Entry 1QW8 (X-ray diffraction, 1.80 A resolution); this record covers chains A and B.

Chain A (and B):
Protein: Alpha-L-arabinofuranosidase
From: Geobacillus stearothermophilus
Notes: EC 3.2.1.55; chain B of this document is another copy of the same molecule, construct and numbering; everything in this record applies to it too
UniProtKB: Q9XBQ3 (ABFA_BACST); residues 1-502 here correspond to UniProt positions 0-501 (UniProt number = residue number - 1)
Sequence (502 residues; numbered 1 to 502; the number before each row is that of its first residue):
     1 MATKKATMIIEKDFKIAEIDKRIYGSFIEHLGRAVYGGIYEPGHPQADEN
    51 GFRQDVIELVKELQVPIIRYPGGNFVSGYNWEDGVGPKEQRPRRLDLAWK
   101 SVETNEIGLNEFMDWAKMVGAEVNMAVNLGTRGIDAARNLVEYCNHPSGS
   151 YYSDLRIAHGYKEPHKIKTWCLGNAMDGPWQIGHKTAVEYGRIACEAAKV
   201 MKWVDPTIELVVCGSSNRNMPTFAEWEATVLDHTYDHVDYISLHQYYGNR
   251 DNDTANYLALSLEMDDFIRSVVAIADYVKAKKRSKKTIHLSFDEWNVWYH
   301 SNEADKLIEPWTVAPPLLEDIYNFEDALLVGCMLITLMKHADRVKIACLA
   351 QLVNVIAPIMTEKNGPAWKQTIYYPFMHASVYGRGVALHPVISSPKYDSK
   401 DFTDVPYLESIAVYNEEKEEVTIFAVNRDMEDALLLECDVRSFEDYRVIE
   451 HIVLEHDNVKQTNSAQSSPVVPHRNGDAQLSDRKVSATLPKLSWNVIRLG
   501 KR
Unresolved in the structure: 1-4, 502
Differences from the reference sequence: engineered mutation Ala-175 (Glu174 in Q9XBQ3)
Residues lining bound ligands: alpha-L-arabinofuranose (AHR): Phe-27, Glu-29, Leu-31, Gly-73, Asn-74, Trp-99, Asn-174, Tyr-246, Glu-294, Trp-298, Leu-318, Ala-350, Gln-351, Ile-356
Swiss-Prot annotation at these positions:
  - binding site (alpha-L-arabinofuranose): Tyr-247
Reported in the primary citation:
  - catalytic residues: Glu-294
  - binding site for alpha-L-arabinofuranose: Glu-29, Asn-174, Tyr-246, Gln-351
  - catalytic residues: Tyr-246 (proposed by the authors, not directly observed)
  - specificity-determining residues: Trp-298, Gln-351 (proposed by the authors, not directly observed)

How chain A and chain B interact:
Residue-residue contacts - 37 pairs, chain A then chain B:
  Ile-9(A) / Asp-13(B)
  Ile-9(A) / Phe-14(B)  hydrophobic
  Asp-13(A) / Ile-9(B)
  Asp-13(A) / Val-391(B)
  Phe-14(A) / Glu-11(B)
  Phe-14(A) / Phe-14(B)  hydrophobic
  Phe-14(A) / His-389(B)
  Phe-14(A) / Val-391(B)  hydrophobic
  Arg-218(A) / Arg-283(B)  hydrogen bond (backbone-side chain)
  Asn-219(A) / Arg-283(B)
  Met-220(A) / Arg-283(B)  hydrogen bond (backbone-side chain)
  Phe-223(A) / Ala-280(B)  hydrophobic
  Phe-223(A) / Arg-283(B)
  Ala-224(A) / Tyr-277(B)
  Ala-224(A) / Lys-281(B)
  Glu-225(A) / Tyr-277(B)
  Ala-228(A) / Tyr-277(B)
  Ser-270(A) / Ala-280(B)
  Ala-273(A) / Ala-273(B)
  Ala-273(A) / Asp-276(B)
  Ile-274(A) / Tyr-277(B)  hydrophobic
  Asp-276(A) / Ala-273(B)
  Tyr-277(A) / Ala-224(B)
  Tyr-277(A) / Glu-225(B)
  Tyr-277(A) / Ala-228(B)
  Tyr-277(A) / Ile-274(B)  hydrophobic
  Tyr-277(A) / Tyr-277(B)  hydrophobic
  Ala-280(A) / Ser-270(B)
  Lys-281(A) / Ala-224(B)
  Arg-283(A) / Arg-218(B)  hydrogen bond (side chain-backbone)
  Arg-283(A) / Asn-219(B)  hydrogen bond (side chain-backbone)
  Arg-283(A) / Met-220(B)  hydrogen bond (side chain-backbone)
  Arg-283(A) / Phe-223(B)
  His-389(A) / Phe-14(B)
  Val-391(A) / Asp-13(B)
  Val-391(A) / Phe-14(B)  hydrophobic
  Arg-441(A) / Arg-441(B)
Also at the interface, not in a pair above, chain A (23 interface residues in all): Glu-11, Pro-221
Also at the interface, not in a pair above, chain B (23 interface residues in all): Pro-221

Overview:
The chain A/chain B interface involves 23 residues from each chain; the contacts include 5 hydrogen bonds.
Among the polar pairs are Arg-218(A)/Arg-283(B), Met-220(A)/Arg-283(B) and Arg-283(A)/Asn-219(B). Bound to
chain A: alpha-L-arabinofuranose. The paper reports catalytic residues Glu-294(A) and Tyr-246(A); a binding
site for alpha-L-arabinofuranose at Glu-29(A), Asn-174(A) and Tyr-246(A) among others.
Chain A and chain B are both Alpha-L-arabinofuranosidase (Geobacillus stearothermophilus); the structure,
Crystal structure of a family 51 alpha-L-arabinofuranosidase in complex with Ara-alpha(1,3)-Xyl, was
determined by X-ray diffraction, deposited together with 1PZ2 and 1PZ3.
